Entry 3PC7 (X-ray diffraction, 1.65 A resolution); this record covers chain A.

Chain A:
Name: DNA ligase 3
Organism: Homo sapiens
Notes: EC 6.5.1.1
UniProtKB: P49916 (DNLI3_HUMAN); residues 837-922 here correspond to UniProt positions 924-1009 (UniProt number = residue number + 87)
Amino-acid sequence (88 residues; numbered 835 to 922; the number before each row is that of its first residue):
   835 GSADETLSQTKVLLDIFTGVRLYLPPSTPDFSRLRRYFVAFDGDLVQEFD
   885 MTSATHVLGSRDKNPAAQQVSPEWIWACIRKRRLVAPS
Unresolved in the structure: 835-841
Differences from the reference sequence: expression tag (835-836); engineered mutation S842 (Cys929 in P49916), S922 (Cys1009 in P49916)
Modified residues: Mse885 (selenomethionine; parent Met)
Reported in the primary citation:
  - self-association interface (contacts with another copy of this molecule); pairs are residue here / residue on that copy: Y871-L847 (hydrogen bond)
  - conformationally variable residues (side-chain flip): R869

In short:
From the paper: conformational variability at R869; a self-association interface involving Y871.
Chain A is DNA ligase 3 (Homo sapiens); the structure, X-ray crystal structure of the DNA ligase III-alpha
BRCT domain, was determined by X-ray diffraction, deposited together with 3PC6, 3PC8 and 3QVG.
